PDB entry 6MUA | X-ray diffraction, 2.91 A resolution | chains A and B

Chain A:
Protein: Uncharacterized protein Csm1
From: Thermococcus onnurineus
UniProtKB: B6YWB8 (B6YWB8_THEON); residues 1-777 here = UniProt positions 1-777
Chain sequence (791 residues; each row starts with the number of its first residue; numbers below 1 keep their minus sign (Met-13 is residue -13)):
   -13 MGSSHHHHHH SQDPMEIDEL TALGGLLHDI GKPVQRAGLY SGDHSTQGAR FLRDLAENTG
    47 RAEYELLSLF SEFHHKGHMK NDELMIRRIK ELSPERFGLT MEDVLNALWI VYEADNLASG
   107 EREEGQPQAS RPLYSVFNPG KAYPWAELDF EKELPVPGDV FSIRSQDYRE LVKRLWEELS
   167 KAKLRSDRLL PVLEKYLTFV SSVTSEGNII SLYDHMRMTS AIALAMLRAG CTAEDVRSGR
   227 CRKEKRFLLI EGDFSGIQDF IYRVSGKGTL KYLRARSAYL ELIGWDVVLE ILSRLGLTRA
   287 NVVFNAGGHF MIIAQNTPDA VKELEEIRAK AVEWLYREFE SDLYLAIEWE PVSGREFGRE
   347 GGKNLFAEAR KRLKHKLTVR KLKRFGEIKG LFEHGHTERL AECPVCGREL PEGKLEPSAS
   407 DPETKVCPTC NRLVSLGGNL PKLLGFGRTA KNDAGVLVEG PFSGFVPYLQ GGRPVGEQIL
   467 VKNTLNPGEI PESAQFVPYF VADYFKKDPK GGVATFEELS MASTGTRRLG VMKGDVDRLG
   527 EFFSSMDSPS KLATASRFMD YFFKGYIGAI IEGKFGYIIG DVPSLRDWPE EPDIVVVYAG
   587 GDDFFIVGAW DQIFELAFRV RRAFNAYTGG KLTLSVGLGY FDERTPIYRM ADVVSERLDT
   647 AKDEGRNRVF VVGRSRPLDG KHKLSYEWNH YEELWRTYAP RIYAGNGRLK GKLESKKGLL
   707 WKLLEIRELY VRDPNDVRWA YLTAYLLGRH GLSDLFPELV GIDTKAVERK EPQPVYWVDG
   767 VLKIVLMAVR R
Disordered / not traced: -13 to 0, 59-66, 106-112, 222-224, 252-254, 348-349, 380-415, 730-737, 777
Sequence notes: initiating methionine (-13); expression tag (-12 to 0)
Swiss-Prot annotation at these positions:
  - mutagenesis: Asp15 (D15N: Loss of ssDNase activity)
From the paper describing this entry:
  - catalytic residues: His14, Asp15
  - mutagenesis - H14A/D15A, K18A, H60A/H61A, D101A, R108A: abolished catalytic activity on ssDNA
  - mutagenesis - E107A, E109A/E110A: increased catalytic activity on ssDNA

Chain B:
Protein: Uncharacterized protein Csm4
From: Thermococcus onnurineus
UniProtKB: B6YWC1 (B6YWC1_THEON); residue numbers follow UniProt; this construct covers 1-289
Chain sequence (289 residues; numbered 1 to 289; the number before each row is that of its first residue):
     1 MPKFIAVKLI PKGPFRDIPR ADTLFGAIGN AISAIHGQSA VEELVDAFVG GARISSAFPY
    61 SGDTYYLPKP LSVEPALEGI LTGLDEEERY TTAKRLRKAK YLDLKNFELA LRLRPFTIPE
   121 EIPYARVDVP RVVLDRVTQD SSIYFWEEIR FREKSGVYFL YSGPREVFDG YIAPAMRFLG
   181 DTGIGGKSTW GAGLFEVEFH EMKIDAPGSE YSVTLSNALP TKTPVLWRLL RKGGWSFGRR
   241 KPRMTFIAEG SIVKNDPGGM ERLELGLSHE VYVYGLTFPL GVELPEGLE
Disordered / not traced: 1, 80-84, 132-144, 182-193, 233-242, 266-269, 288-289
From the paper describing this entry:
  - mutagenesis - Y144A, W235A: unchanged catalytic activity

Interface between chain A and chain B:
Pairs across the interface - 26 pairs, chain A then chain B:
  Glu326(A) with Arg231(B), salt bridge
  Lys357(A) with Glu78(B)
  His361(A) with Pro75(B), hydrogen bond (side chain-backbone)
  Leu368(A) with Glu74(B); Pro75(B), hydrophobic; Leu226(B); Trp227(B), hydrogen bond (backbone-backbone)
  Lys369(A) with Val225(B), hydrogen bond (side chain-backbone); Trp227(B)
  Arg370(A) with Trp227(B), hydrogen bond (backbone-side chain); Leu229(B)
  Phe371(A) with Leu229(B), hydrophobic
  Gly372(A) with Trp227(B)
  Leu377(A) with Thr245(B), hydrogen bond (backbone-side chain)
  Phe378(A) with Pro220(B), hydrophobic; Pro224(B)
  Arg524(A) with Glu87(B), salt bridge; Thr91(B)
  Glu527(A) with Glu86(B); Glu87(B); Tyr90(B)
  Pro632(A) with Phe145(B)
  Tyr634(A) with Phe145(B)
  Arg635(A) with Phe145(B)
  Asp645(A) with Arg95(B)
  Asp649(A) with Arg95(B), salt bridge
Other interface residues (no listed pair), chain A (22 interface residues in all): Ser327, Thr364, Val365, Ser530, Arg652
Other interface residues (no listed pair), chain B (23 interface residues in all): Leu71, Arg97, Lys98, Asp128, Thr223, Ile247

Summary:
22 residues of chain A face 23 of chain B across their interface, with 5 hydrogen bonds and 3 salt bridges.
Among the polar pairs are Glu326(A)-Arg231(B), Arg524(A)-Glu87(B) and Asp649(A)-Arg95(B). From the paper:
catalytic residues His14(A) and Asp15(A); H14A/D15A, K18A and H60A/H61A of chain A, among others, abolish
catalytic activity on ssDNA; 9 substitutions were tested in all.
Here chain A is Uncharacterized protein Csm1 and chain B is Uncharacterized protein Csm4, both from
Thermococcus onnurineus. Entry 6MUA (Crystal structure of Csm1-Csm4 subcomplex in the type III-A CRISPR-Csm
interference complex) was determined by X-ray diffraction together with 6MUU, 6MUR, 6MUS and 6MUT from the
same study.
